3W3A - chains C and E of the 8 polymer chains in the assembly; structure by X-ray diffraction, 3.90 A resolution.

Chain C:
Name: V-type ATP synthase alpha chain
Source organism: Thermus thermophilus
Notes: EC 3.6.3.14; fragment: subunit a
Reference sequence: Q56403 (VATA_THET8); residue numbers follow UniProt; this construct covers 1-577
Amino-acid sequence (577 residues; row label = number of the first residue in the row):
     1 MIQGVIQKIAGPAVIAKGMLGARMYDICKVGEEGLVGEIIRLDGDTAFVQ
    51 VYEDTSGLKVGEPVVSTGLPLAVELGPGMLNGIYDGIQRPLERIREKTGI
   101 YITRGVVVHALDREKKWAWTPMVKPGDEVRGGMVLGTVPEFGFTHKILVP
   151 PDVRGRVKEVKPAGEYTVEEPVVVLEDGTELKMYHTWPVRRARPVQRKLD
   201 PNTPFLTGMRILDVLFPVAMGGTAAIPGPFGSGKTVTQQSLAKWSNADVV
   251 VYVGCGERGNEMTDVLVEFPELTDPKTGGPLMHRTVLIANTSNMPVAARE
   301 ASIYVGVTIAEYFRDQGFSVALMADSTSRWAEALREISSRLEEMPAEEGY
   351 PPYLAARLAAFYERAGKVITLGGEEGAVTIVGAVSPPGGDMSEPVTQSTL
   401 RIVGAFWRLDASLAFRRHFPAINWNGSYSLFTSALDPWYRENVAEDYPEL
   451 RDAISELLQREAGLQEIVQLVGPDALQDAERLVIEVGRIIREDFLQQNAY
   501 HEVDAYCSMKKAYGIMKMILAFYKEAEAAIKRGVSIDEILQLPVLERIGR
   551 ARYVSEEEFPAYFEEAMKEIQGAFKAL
Ligand contacts: ADP (adenosine-5'-diphosphate): Pro229, Phe230, Gly231, Ser232, Gly233, Lys234, Thr235, Val236, Thr237, Ser240, Glu261, Phe419, Pro420, Ala421, Tyr500

Chain E:
Name: V-type ATP synthase beta chain
Source organism: Thermus thermophilus
Notes: EC 3.6.3.14; fragment: subunit b
Reference sequence: Q56404 (VATB_THET8); residues 7-463 here = UniProt positions 7-463
Amino-acid sequence (457 residues; each row starts with the number of its first residue):
     7 EYTGITYISGPLLFVENAKDLAYGAIVDIKDGTGRVRGGQVIEVSEEYAV
    57 IQVFEETTGLDLATTSVSLVEDVARLGVSKEMLGRRFNGIGKPIDGLPPI
   107 TPEKRLPITGLPLNPVARRKPEQFIQTGISTIDVMNTLVRGQKLPIFSGS
   157 GLPANEIAAQIARQATVRPDLSGEGEKEEPFAVVFAAMGITQRELSYFIQ
   207 EFERTGALSRSVLFLNKADDPTIERILTPRMALTVAEYLAFEHDYHVLVI
   257 LTDMTNYCEALREIGAAREEIPGRRGYPGYMYTDLATIYERAGVVEGKKG
   307 SVTQIPILSMPDDDRTHPIPDLTGYITEGQIQLSRELHRKGIYPPIDPLP
   357 SLSRLMNNGVGKGKTREDHKQVSDQLYSAYANGVDIRKLVAIIGEDALTE
   407 NDRRYLQFADAFERFFINQGQQNRSIEESLQIAWALLSMLPQGELKRISK
   457 DHIGKYY
Ligand contacts: ADP (adenosine-5'-diphosphate): Gly330, Tyr331, Ser359, Arg360, Leu361, Asn363

How chain C and chain E interact:
Contacting residue pairs - 129 pairs, chain C then chain E:
  Gln7(C) - Ser51(E)
  Gln7(C) - Glu52(E)  hydrogen bond (backbone-backbone)
  Gln7(C) - Glu53(E)
  Lys8(C) - Glu49(E)  salt bridge
  Lys8(C) - Ser51(E)
  Lys8(C) - Glu53(E)
  Ile9(C) - Glu49(E)
  Ile9(C) - Ser51(E)
  Ala10(C) - Glu49(E)
  Gly11(C) - Tyr29(E)  hydrogen bond (backbone-side chain)
  Thr55(C) - Tyr29(E)
  Ser56(C) - Tyr29(E)
  Gly57(C) - Tyr29(E)
  Leu58(C) - Tyr29(E)
  Lys59(C) - Asp26(E)  salt bridge
  Lys59(C) - Leu27(E)
  Lys59(C) - Ala28(E)
  Lys59(C) - Tyr29(E)
  Val60(C) - Lys25(E)
  Val60(C) - Val50(E)
  Val60(C) - Glu52(E)
  Ile83(C) - Val122(E)  hydrophobic
  Leu91(C) - Asn120(E)
  Leu91(C) - Pro121(E)
  Leu91(C) - Val122(E)  hydrophobic
  Arg95(C) - Asn120(E)
  Arg95(C) - Val122(E)
  Ile100(C) - Leu119(E)
  Ile100(C) - Asn120(E)  hydrogen bond (backbone-backbone)
  Tyr101(C) - Leu117(E)
  Tyr101(C) - Pro118(E)
  Tyr101(C) - Leu119(E)  hydrophobic
  Tyr101(C) - Asn120(E)
  Tyr101(C) - Glu243(E)
  Tyr101(C) - Phe247(E)
  Tyr101(C) - Glu248(E)
  Ile102(C) - Leu117(E)
  Ile102(C) - Pro118(E)  hydrogen bond (backbone-backbone)
  Ile102(C) - Leu119(E)
  Ile102(C) - Asn120(E)
  Ile102(C) - Pro121(E)
  Gly228(C) - Tyr331(E)  hydrogen bond (backbone-side chain)
  Pro229(C) - Tyr331(E)  hydrogen bond (backbone-side chain)
  Phe230(C) - Arg321(E)
  Phe230(C) - Asp327(E)
  Phe230(C) - Gly330(E)
  Phe230(C) - Tyr331(E)
  Phe230(C) - Gln336(E)
  Gly231(C) - Gln336(E)
  Lys234(C) - Tyr331(E)
  Thr235(C) - Arg360(E)
  Val236(C) - Arg360(E)
  Gly256(C) - Tyr288(E)  hydrogen bond (backbone-side chain)
  Arg258(C) - Tyr288(E)  hydrogen bond
  Arg258(C) - Glu296(E)
  Arg258(C) - Leu328(E)
  Arg258(C) - Tyr331(E)
  Arg258(C) - Ile332(E)
  Gly259(C) - Arg124(E)  hydrogen bond (backbone-side chain)
  Gly259(C) - Glu296(E)  hydrogen bond (backbone-side chain)
  Asn260(C) - Lys149(E)
  Asn260(C) - Ala298(E)
  Asn260(C) - Glu334(E)  hydrogen bond
  Asn260(C) - Arg360(E)
  Glu261(C) - Tyr331(E)
  Glu261(C) - Arg360(E)
  Thr263(C) - Arg124(E)  hydrogen bond
  Asp264(C) - Lys126(E)
  Asp264(C) - Pro127(E)
  Asp264(C) - Leu361(E)
  Val267(C) - Arg124(E)
  Glu268(C) - Asn364(E)  hydrogen bond
  Thr291(C) - Glu296(E)
  Ser292(C) - Tyr288(E)  hydrogen bond
  Ser292(C) - Ala292(E)
  Ser292(C) - Glu296(E)  hydrogen bond (backbone-side chain)
  Asn293(C) - Pro118(E)
  Asn293(C) - Ala292(E)
  Asn293(C) - Glu296(E)
  Arg299(C) - Tyr288(E)
  Ser326(C) - Tyr331(E)
  Arg329(C) - Tyr288(E)
  Arg329(C) - Tyr331(E)
  Glu332(C) - Tyr288(E)
  Arg335(C) - Gly285(E)
  Ser339(C) - Glu276(E)  hydrogen bond
  Ser339(C) - Ile277(E)
  Gly349(C) - Gly279(E)
  Ser385(C) - Tyr331(E)
  Pro386(C) - Tyr331(E)  hydrogen bond (backbone-side chain)
  Pro387(C) - Arg280(E)
  Pro387(C) - Asp327(E)
  Pro387(C) - Tyr331(E)  hydrogen bond (backbone-side chain)
  Gly388(C) - Arg280(E)
  Gly388(C) - Asp327(E)  hydrogen bond (backbone-side chain)
  Asp390(C) - Arg280(E)  salt bridge
  Phe415(C) - Leu355(E)
  Phe415(C) - Tyr383(E)
  Arg417(C) - Asp380(E)  hydrogen bond (side chain-backbone)
  Arg417(C) - Tyr383(E)
  Arg417(C) - Ser384(E)
  Arg417(C) - Arg453(E)
  Gln469(C) - Asp391(E)
  Gln469(C) - Lys394(E)  hydrogen bond
  Gln469(C) - Leu395(E)
  Gln469(C) - Ile398(E)
  Leu470(C) - Ile398(E)
  Val471(C) - Ile398(E)
  Val471(C) - Ile399(E)
  Pro473(C) - Leu404(E)
  Asp474(C) - Ala403(E)
  Asp474(C) - Thr405(E)  hydrogen bond
  Glu492(C) - Arg453(E)
  Gln496(C) - Arg453(E)
  Asn498(C) - Asp380(E)  hydrogen bond
  Tyr500(C) - Asn363(E)
  Tyr500(C) - Asn364(E)
  Glu546(C) - Gln448(E)
  Glu546(C) - Gly449(E)  hydrogen bond (side chain-backbone)
  Glu546(C) - Lys452(E)
  Arg550(C) - Lys452(E)
  Arg550(C) - Ile454(E)  hydrogen bond (side chain-backbone)
  Arg550(C) - Lys456(E)
  Arg552(C) - Lys452(E)  hydrogen bond (side chain-backbone)
  Arg552(C) - Arg453(E)
  Tyr553(C) - Gln377(E)  hydrogen bond
  Tyr553(C) - Arg453(E)
  Tyr553(C) - Ile454(E)
  Tyr553(C) - Ser455(E)  hydrogen bond
Also at the interface, not in a pair above, chain C (78 interface residues in all): Ile6, Lys17, Asp54, Glu92, Ile94, Glu257, Glu336, Glu348, Ala414, Arg416, Phe419, Val468, Asp493, Leu545, Gly549
Also at the interface, not in a pair above, chain E (75 interface residues in all): Gln46, Val79, Arg125, Tyr286, Tyr295, Gly299, Leu358, Gln381, Ala387, Asn388, Asp408

Summary:
The interface between chain C and chain E involves 78 residues on one side and 75 on the other, with 28
hydrogen bonds and 3 salt bridges. Polar pairs include Lys8(C)-Glu49(E), Lys59(C)-Asp26(E) and
Asp390(C)-Arg280(E). ADP is bound between chain C and chain E.
Chain C is V-type ATP synthase alpha chain and chain E is V-type ATP synthase beta chain, both from Thermus
thermophilus; the structure, Crystal structure of V1-ATPase at 3.9 angstrom resolution, was determined by
X-ray diffraction.
